Entry 8K24 (electron microscopy, 3.72 A resolution); this record covers chains i and q of the 32 polymer chains in the assembly.

# Chain i
Molecule: Csy3
Source organism: Vibrio phage ICP1_2004_A
UniProt: F1D5V6 (F1D5V6_9CAUD); numbering as in UniProt (aligned over 1-306)
Chain sequence (306 residues; row label = number of the first residue in the row):
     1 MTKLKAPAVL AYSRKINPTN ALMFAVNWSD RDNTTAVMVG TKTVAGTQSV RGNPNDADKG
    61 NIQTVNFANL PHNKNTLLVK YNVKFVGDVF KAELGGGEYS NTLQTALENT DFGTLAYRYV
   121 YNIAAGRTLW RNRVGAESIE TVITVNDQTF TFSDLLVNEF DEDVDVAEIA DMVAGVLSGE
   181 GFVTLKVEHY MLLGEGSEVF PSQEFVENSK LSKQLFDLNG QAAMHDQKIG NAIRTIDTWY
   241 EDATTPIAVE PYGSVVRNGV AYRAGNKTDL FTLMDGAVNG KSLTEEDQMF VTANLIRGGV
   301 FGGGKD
Disordered / not traced: 1, 304-306

# Chain q
Molecule: 43-nt DNA strand
Source organism: Vibrio phage ICP1_2004_A
Sequence (43 nucleotides; row label = number of the first residue in the row):
    18 AGCAATTTAA ATAGGGAAGA TAAGCAAAGG GTTGACGAAA GCC

# Interface between chain i and chain q
Pairs across the interface (23; chain i residue first):
  Ala8(i) - DG36(q)  sugar contact
  Ala8(i) - DA37(q)  sugar contact
  Val9(i) - DG36(q)  base contact
  Val9(i) - DA37(q)  sugar contact
  Gln48(i) - DA26(q)  hydrogen bond to the phosphate
  Gln48(i) - DA27(q)  hydrogen bond to the phosphate
  Val50(i) - DT29(q)  base contact
  Asp56(i) - DA27(q)  phosphate contact
  Lys59(i) - DA26(q)  phosphate contact
  Lys59(i) - DA27(q)  phosphate contact
  Gly60(i) - DA26(q)  sugar contact
  Asn61(i) - DA28(q)  hydrogen bond to the base
  Ile62(i) - DA26(q)  base contact
  Ile62(i) - DA27(q)  sugar contact
  Gln63(i) - DA27(q)  phosphate contact
  Gln63(i) - DA28(q)  hydrogen bond to the phosphate
  Leu94(i) - DG36(q)  base contact
  Phe205(i) - DG32(q)  base contact
  Phe205(i) - DG33(q)  base contact
  Ser212(i) - DA28(q)  hydrogen bond to the base
  Val256(i) - DG32(q)  base contact
  Val300(i) - DA35(q)  base contact
  Gly303(i) - DG36(q)  sugar contact
Interface residues without a listed pair, chain i (18 interface residues in all): Thr47, Gly302

# In short
18 residues of chain i and 9 residues of chain q are in contact, with 5 hydrogen bonds. Polar pairs include
Asn61(i)-DA28(q), Ser212(i)-DA28(q) and Gln48(i)-DA26(q).
Here chain i is Csy3 and chain q is a 43-nt DNA strand, both from Vibrio phage ICP1_2004_A. Entry 8K24 (ICP1
Csy-dsDNA-Cas1-Cas2/3 complex (fully assembled form), C2 symmetry) was determined by electron microscopy.
